Entry 3FKS (X-ray diffraction, 3.59 A resolution); this record covers chains A and E of the 9 polymer chains in the assembly.

# Chain A
Protein: ATP synthase subunit alpha, mitochondrial
From: Saccharomyces cerevisiae
Notes: EC 3.6.3.14
Reference sequence: P07251 (ATPA_YEAST); residues 1-510 here correspond to UniProt positions 36-545 (UniProt number = residue number + 35)
Sequence (510 residues; row label = number of the first residue in the row):
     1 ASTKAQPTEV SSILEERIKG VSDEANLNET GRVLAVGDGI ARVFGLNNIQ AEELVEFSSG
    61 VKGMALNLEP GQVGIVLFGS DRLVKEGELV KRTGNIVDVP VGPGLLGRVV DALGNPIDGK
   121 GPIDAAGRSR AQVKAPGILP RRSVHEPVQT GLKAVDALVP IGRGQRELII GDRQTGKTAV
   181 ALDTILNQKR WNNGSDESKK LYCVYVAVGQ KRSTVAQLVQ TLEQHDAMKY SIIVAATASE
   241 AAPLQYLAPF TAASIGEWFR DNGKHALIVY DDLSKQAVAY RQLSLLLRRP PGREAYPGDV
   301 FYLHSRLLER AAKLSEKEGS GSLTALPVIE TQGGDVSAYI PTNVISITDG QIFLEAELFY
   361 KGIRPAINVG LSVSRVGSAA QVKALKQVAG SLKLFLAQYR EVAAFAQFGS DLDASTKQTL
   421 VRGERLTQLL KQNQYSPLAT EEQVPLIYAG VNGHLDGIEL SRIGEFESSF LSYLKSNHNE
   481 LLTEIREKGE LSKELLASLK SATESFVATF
Not modelled in the structure: 1-23, 408-409, 510
Curated features (UniProtKB/Swiss-Prot):
  - binding site (ATP): Gly171 to Thr178
  - site: Ser372 (Required for activity)
  - modified residue (Phosphoserine): Ser22, Ser143

# Chain E
Protein: ATP synthase subunit beta, mitochondrial
From: Saccharomyces cerevisiae
Notes: EC 3.6.3.14
Reference sequence: P00830 (ATPB_YEAST); residues 3-478 here correspond to UniProt positions 36-511 (UniProt number = residue number + 33)
Sequence (484 residues; each row starts with the number of its first residue; numbers below 1 keep their minus sign (Ala-5 is residue -5)):
    -5 ASHHHHHHAA QSTPITGKVT AVIGAIVDVH FEQSELPAIL NALEIKTPQG KLVLEVAQHL
    55 GENTVRTIAM DGTEGLVRGE KVLDTGGPIS VPVGRETLGR IINVIGEPID ERGPIKSKLR
   115 KPIHADPPSF AEQSTSAEIL ETGIKVVDLL APYARGGKIG LFGGAGVGKT VFIQELINNI
   175 AKAHGGFSVF TGVGERTREG NDLYREMKET GVINLEGESK VALVFGQMNE PPGARARVAL
   235 TGLTIAEYFR DEEGQDVLLF IDNIFRFTQA GSEVSALLGR IPSAVGYQPT LATDMGLLQE
   295 RITTTKKGSV TSVQAVYVPA DDLTDPAPAT TFAHLDATTV LSRGISELGI YPAVDPLDSK
   355 SRLLDAAVVG QEHYDVASKV QETLQTYKSL QDIIAILGMD ELSEQDKLTV ERARKIQRFL
   415 SQPFAVAEVF TGIPGKLVRL KDTVASFKAV LEGKYDNIPE HAFYMVGGIE DVVAKAEKLA
   475 AEAN
Not modelled in the structure: -5 to 7, 476-478
Differences from the reference sequence: expression tag (-5 to 2)
Curated features (UniProtKB/Swiss-Prot):
  - binding site (ATP): Gly157 to Thr164
  - modified residue: Thr79 (Phosphothreonine), Thr204 (Phosphothreonine), Ser340 (Phosphoserine)

# How chain A and chain E interact
Residue-residue contacts - 80 pairs, chain A then chain E:
  Gly45(A) - Arg72(E)  hydrogen bond (backbone-side chain)
  Leu46(A) - Arg72(E)  hydrogen bond (backbone-side chain)
  Asn47(A) - Val71(E)
  Asn47(A) - Arg72(E)
  Asn48(A) - Val71(E)
  Ile49(A) - Leu70(E)
  Ile49(A) - Val71(E)
  Gln50(A) - Gly69(E)
  Gln50(A) - Leu70(E)
  Gln50(A) - Val71(E)
  Ala51(A) - Thr67(E)
  Ala51(A) - Glu68(E)
  Ala51(A) - Gly69(E)  hydrogen bond (backbone-backbone)
  Ala51(A) - Leu70(E)  hydrogen bond (backbone-backbone)
  Glu52(A) - Glu68(E)
  Leu66(A) - Val16(E)
  Asn67(A) - Val16(E)
  Asn67(A) - Ile17(E)
  Leu68(A) - Thr14(E)
  Leu68(A) - Ala15(E)
  Leu68(A) - Val16(E)  hydrogen bond (backbone-backbone)
  Leu68(A) - Ile17(E)
  Leu68(A) - Leu70(E)
  Leu68(A) - Arg72(E)
  Glu69(A) - Ala15(E)
  Glu69(A) - Ile17(E)
  Glu69(A) - Arg72(E)  hydrogen bond (backbone-side chain)
  Pro70(A) - Thr14(E)
  Pro70(A) - Ala15(E)
  Pro70(A) - Arg72(E)  hydrogen bond (backbone-side chain)
  Gln72(A) - Arg72(E)  hydrogen bond (backbone-side chain)
  Val73(A) - Arg72(E)
  Lys134(A) - Asp65(E)  salt bridge
  Ala135(A) - Asn223(E)
  Pro136(A) - Thr191(E)
  Gly137(A) - Thr191(E)
  Ile138(A) - Ile103(E)  hydrophobic
  Ile138(A) - Thr191(E)
  Ile138(A) - Gly194(E)
  Ile138(A) - Asn195(E)  hydrogen bond (backbone-side chain)
  Ile138(A) - Gln221(E)
  Leu139(A) - Asp104(E)
  Leu139(A) - Glu105(E)
  Leu139(A) - Asn195(E)  hydrogen bond (backbone-side chain)
  Arg141(A) - Thr191(E)
  Arg141(A) - Arg192(E)
  Arg141(A) - Asn195(E)  hydrogen bond (backbone-side chain)
  Ser143(A) - Asp196(E)
  Ser143(A) - Arg199(E)  hydrogen bond
  Arg166(A) - Arg192(E)
  Arg289(A) - Ile17(E)
  Arg289(A) - Gly18(E)
  Pro290(A) - Ala270(E)
  Pro290(A) - Gly273(E)
  Gly298(A) - Glu267(E)
  Asp299(A) - Leu271(E)
  Phe301(A) - Met222(E)  hydrophobic
  Phe301(A) - Arg229(E)
  Phe301(A) - Gln263(E)
  Phe301(A) - Glu267(E)
  Tyr302(A) - Asn223(E)
  Tyr302(A) - Glu224(E)
  Tyr302(A) - Pro225(E)
  Tyr302(A) - Arg229(E)
  Ser305(A) - Met222(E)  hydrogen bond (side chain-backbone)
  Ser305(A) - Asn223(E)
  Glu309(A) - Thr191(E)  hydrogen bond
  Glu309(A) - Asn223(E)
  Thr342(A) - Tyr311(E)
  Ser346(A) - Arg190(E)
  Ser346(A) - Met222(E)
  Ile347(A) - Arg190(E)  hydrogen bond (backbone-side chain)
  Ile347(A) - Met222(E)  hydrophobic
  Thr348(A) - Arg190(E)
  Asp349(A) - Arg190(E)
  Asp349(A) - Arg192(E)  salt bridge
  Arg375(A) - Arg190(E)
  Arg375(A) - Arg192(E)
  Arg375(A) - Glu193(E)  salt bridge
  Val376(A) - Arg192(E)
Interface residues without a listed pair, chain A (48 interface residues in all): Gly71, Ile96, Arg130, Gln132, Val144, Arg306, Ser337, Asn343, Ile345
Interface residues without a listed pair, chain E (41 interface residues in all): Gln43, Ala159, Tyr198, Pro226, Arg260, Ala314

# Overview
The interface between chain A and chain E involves 48 residues on one side and 41 on the other; the contacts
include 15 hydrogen bonds and 3 salt bridges. Polar pairs include Lys134(A)-Asp65(E), Asp349(A)-Arg192(E) and
Arg375(A)-Glu193(E).
Chain A is ATP synthase subunit alpha, mitochondrial and chain E is ATP synthase subunit beta, mitochondrial,
both from Saccharomyces cerevisiae; the structure, Yeast F1 ATPase in the absence of bound nucleotides, was
determined by X-ray diffraction.
